6W23 - chains A and F of the 7 polymer chains in the assembly; structure by electron microscopy, 3.10 A resolution.

# Chain A (and F)
Molecule: ATP-dependent Clp protease ATP-binding subunit ClpA
From: Escherichia coli (strain K12)
Notes: chain F of this document is another copy of the same molecule, construct and numbering; everything in this record applies to it too
UniProt: P0ABH9 (CLPA_ECOLI); numbering as in UniProt (aligned over 1-758)
Sequence (758 residues; numbered 1 to 758; the number before each row is that of its first residue):
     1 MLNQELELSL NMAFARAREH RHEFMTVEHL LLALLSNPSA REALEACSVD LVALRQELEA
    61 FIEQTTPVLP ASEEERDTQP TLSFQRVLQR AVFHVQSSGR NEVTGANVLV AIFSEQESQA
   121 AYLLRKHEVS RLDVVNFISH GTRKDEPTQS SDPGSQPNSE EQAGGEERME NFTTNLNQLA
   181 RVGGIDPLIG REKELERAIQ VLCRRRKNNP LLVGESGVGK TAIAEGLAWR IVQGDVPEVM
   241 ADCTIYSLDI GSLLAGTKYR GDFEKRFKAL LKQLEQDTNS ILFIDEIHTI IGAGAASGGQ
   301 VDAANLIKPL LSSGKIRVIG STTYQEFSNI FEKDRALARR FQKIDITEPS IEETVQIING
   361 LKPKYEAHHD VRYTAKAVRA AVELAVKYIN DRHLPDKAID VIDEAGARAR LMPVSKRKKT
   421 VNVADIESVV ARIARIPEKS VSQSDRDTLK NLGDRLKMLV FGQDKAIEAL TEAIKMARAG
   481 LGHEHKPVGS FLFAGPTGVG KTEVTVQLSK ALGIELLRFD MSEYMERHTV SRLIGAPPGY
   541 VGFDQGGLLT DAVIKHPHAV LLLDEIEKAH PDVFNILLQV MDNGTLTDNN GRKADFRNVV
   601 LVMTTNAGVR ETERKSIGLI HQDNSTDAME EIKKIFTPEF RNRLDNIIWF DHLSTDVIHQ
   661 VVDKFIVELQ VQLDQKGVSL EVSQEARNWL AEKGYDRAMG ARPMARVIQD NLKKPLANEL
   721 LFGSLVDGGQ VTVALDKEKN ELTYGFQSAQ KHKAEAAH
Unresolved in the structure: 1-168, 293-302, 609-624, 747-758 (chain F: 1-168, 293-302, 747-758)
Small-molecule neighbours:
  - ADP (adenosine-5'-diphosphate), molecule 1: Asp186, Pro187, Leu188, Ile189, Arg191, Glu215, Ser216, Gly217, Val218, Gly219, Lys220, Thr221, Ala222, Glu286, Ile357, Leu361, Pro395, Asp396, Ile399
  - ADP, molecule 2: Leu459, Val460, Phe461, Gln463, Pro496, Thr497, Gly498, Val499, Gly500, Lys501, Thr502, Glu503, Leu653, Val661, Lys664, Phe665, Ala701, Arg702
  - ATP (adenosine-5'-triphosphate): Ala336, Arg339, Arg340
UniProt features mapped onto this chain:
  - binding site (ATP): Gly214 to Thr221, Gly495 to Thr502
Reported in the primary citation:
  - conformationally variable residues (order/disorder transition): Val609 to Asn624

# Interface between chain A and chain F
Residue-residue contacts (54; chain A residue first):
  Gly184(A) - Arg206(F)  hydrogen bond (backbone-side chain)
  Asp249(A) - Lys308(F)
  Glu286(A) - Arg335(F)
  Glu286(A) - Arg339(F)  salt bridge
  Thr323(A) - Arg335(F)
  Tyr365(A) - Arg205(F)
  Tyr365(A) - Arg206(F)
  His368(A) - Cys203(F)  hydrogen bond (side chain-backbone)
  His368(A) - Arg204(F)
  His368(A) - Arg205(F)
  His369(A) - Cys203(F)
  His369(A) - Arg204(F)
  His369(A) - Arg205(F)
  Asp400(A) - Arg204(F)  salt bridge
  Asp400(A) - Lys207(F)
  Asp403(A) - Arg204(F)  salt bridge
  Asp403(A) - Arg205(F)  hydrogen bond (side chain-backbone)
  Asp403(A) - Arg206(F)
  Glu404(A) - Arg197(F)  salt bridge
  Glu404(A) - Gln200(F)
  Glu404(A) - Arg204(F)  salt bridge
  Ala407(A) - Gln200(F)
  Ala407(A) - Cys203(F)  hydrophobic
  Arg410(A) - Cys203(F)
  Arg410(A) - Pro237(F)
  Arg410(A) - Val239(F)
  Leu411(A) - Ile199(F)  hydrophobic
  Leu411(A) - Pro237(F)  hydrophobic
  Lys416(A) - Glu238(F)  salt bridge
  Arg432(A) - Arg197(F)
  Arg518(A) - Glu639(F)  salt bridge
  Asp520(A) - Glu639(F)
  Glu523(A) - Thr637(F)
  Glu523(A) - Glu639(F)
  Asp544(A) - Pro538(F)
  Gln545(A) - Arg527(F)
  Gln545(A) - Asp572(F)
  Gln672(A) - Gly482(F)
  Lys713(A) - Met476(F)
  Lys713(A) - Leu481(F)  hydrogen bond (side chain-backbone)
  Lys713(A) - Gly482(F)
  Lys714(A) - Glu472(F)  hydrogen bond (side chain-backbone)
  Lys714(A) - Met476(F)
  Leu716(A) - Leu481(F)  hydrophobic
  Ala717(A) - Met476(F)  hydrophobic
  Ala717(A) - Ala479(F)  hydrophobic
  Ala717(A) - Leu481(F)  hydrophobic
  Asn718(A) - Glu472(F)
  Leu721(A) - Arg446(F)  hydrogen bond (backbone-side chain)
  Leu721(A) - Leu449(F)  hydrophobic
  Leu721(A) - Lys475(F)
  Leu721(A) - Arg478(F)
  Phe722(A) - Lys450(F)
  Phe722(A) - Lys475(F)
Other interface residues (no listed pair), chain A (39 interface residues in all): Asp186, Lys220, His288, Lys364, Arg408, Val414, Asp564, Leu673, Gln709, Leu720, Gly723
Other interface residues (no listed pair), chain F (33 interface residues in all): Glu196, Ala473, His483, His570

# In short
39 residues of chain A face 33 of chain F across their interface; the contacts include 6 hydrogen bonds and 7
salt bridges. Polar contacts include Glu286(A)-Arg339(F), Asp400(A)-Arg204(F) and Asp403(A)-Arg204(F). Chain A
binds ADP and ATP. UniProt lists 16 ATP-binding residues on chain A. From the paper: conformational
variability at Val609(A).
Chain A and chain F are both ATP-dependent Clp protease ATP-binding subunit ClpA (Escherichia coli (strain
K12)); the structure, ClpA Disengaged State bound to RepA-GFP (Focused Classification), was determined by
electron microscopy together with 6UQE, 6UQO, 6W1Z, 6W20, 6W21, 6W22 and 6W24 from the same study.
